PDB entry 8TOO | X-ray diffraction, 2.60 A resolution | chains A and B of the 3 polymer chains in the assembly

[Chain A]
Molecule: 4C12 light chain
Source organism: Mus musculus
Chain sequence (214 residues; each row starts with the number of its first residue):
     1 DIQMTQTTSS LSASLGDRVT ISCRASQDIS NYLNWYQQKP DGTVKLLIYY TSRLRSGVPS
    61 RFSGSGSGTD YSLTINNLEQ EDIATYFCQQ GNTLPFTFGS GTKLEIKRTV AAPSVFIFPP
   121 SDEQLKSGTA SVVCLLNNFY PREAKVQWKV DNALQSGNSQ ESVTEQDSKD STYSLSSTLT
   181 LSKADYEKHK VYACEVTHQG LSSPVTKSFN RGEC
Unresolved in the structure: 212-214
Disulfides: Cys23-Cys88, Cys134-Cys194

[Chain B]
Molecule: 4C12 heavy chain
Source organism: Mus musculus
Chain sequence (234 residues; row label = number of the first residue in the row):
     1 EVQLQQSGPE LVKPGASVKI SCKASGYTFT DYNMHWVKQS HGKNLEWIGF IYLYNGGTGY
    61 NQNFKSKATL TVDNSSSTAY MELRSLTSED SAVFYCARDY YGNPYAMDYW GQGTSVTVSS
   121 ASTKGPSVFP LAPSSKSTSG GTAALGCLVK DYFPEPVTVS WNSGALTSGV HTFPAVLQSS
   181 GLYSLSSVVT VPSSSLGTQT YICNVNHKPS NTKVDKKVEP KSCDKGLEVL FQGP
Unresolved in the structure: 221-234
Disulfides: Cys22-Cys96, Cys147-Cys203

[Chain A / chain B interface]
Residue-residue contacts (66):
  Tyr32(A) - Tyr105(B)  hydrophobic
  Asn34(A) - Tyr105(B)  hydrogen bond (side chain-backbone)
  Asn34(A) - Ala106(B)
  Tyr36(A) - Ala106(B)
  Tyr36(A) - Met107(B)  hydrogen bond (side chain-backbone)
  Tyr36(A) - Trp110(B)
  Gln38(A) - Gln39(B)  hydrogen bond
  Gln38(A) - Tyr95(B)  hydrogen bond
  Gly42(A) - Tyr95(B)  hydrogen bond (backbone-side chain)
  Val44(A) - Trp110(B)
  Leu46(A) - Met107(B)
  Leu46(A) - Asp108(B)
  Tyr49(A) - Tyr100(B)  hydrophobic
  Tyr49(A) - Asn103(B)
  Tyr49(A) - Tyr105(B)
  Tyr50(A) - Tyr105(B)
  Arg55(A) - Asp108(B)  salt bridge
  Arg55(A) - Tyr109(B)  hydrogen bond
  Phe87(A) - Lys43(B)
  Phe87(A) - Leu45(B)  hydrophobic
  Gln89(A) - Tyr105(B)  hydrogen bond (side chain-backbone)
  Gly91(A) - Tyr105(B)
  Leu94(A) - Trp47(B)  hydrophobic
  Pro95(A) - Trp47(B)  hydrophobic
  Pro95(A) - Asn61(B)
  Phe96(A) - His35(B)
  Phe96(A) - Trp47(B)
  Phe96(A) - Pro104(B)
  Phe96(A) - Tyr105(B)
  Phe96(A) - Met107(B)  hydrophobic
  Phe98(A) - Leu45(B)  hydrophobic
  Ser100(A) - Lys43(B)
  Val115(A) - Ser137(B)
  Phe116(A) - Ser137(B)
  Phe116(A) - Thr142(B)
  Phe116(A) - Ala144(B)  hydrophobic
  Ile117(A) - Lys136(B)
  Phe118(A) - Leu131(B)  hydrophobic
  Phe118(A) - Ala132(B)
  Phe118(A) - Ala144(B)
  Phe118(A) - Leu145(B)  hydrophobic
  Ser121(A) - Phe129(B)
  Ser121(A) - Pro130(B)
  Glu123(A) - Phe129(B)
  Glu123(A) - Pro130(B)
  Gln124(A) - Phe129(B)
  Gln124(A) - Leu148(B)
  Gln124(A) - Lys150(B)
  Ser131(A) - Lys150(B)
  Leu135(A) - Phe173(B)  hydrophobic
  Leu135(A) - Val188(B)  hydrophobic
  Asn137(A) - His171(B)  hydrogen bond
  Asn137(A) - Thr190(B)
  Asn138(A) - His171(B)  hydrogen bond
  Gln160(A) - Val176(B)
  Gln160(A) - Leu177(B)  hydrogen bond (side chain-backbone)
  Gln160(A) - Gln178(B)
  Ser162(A) - Phe173(B)
  Ser162(A) - Pro174(B)  hydrogen bond (side chain-backbone)
  Ser162(A) - Val176(B)
  Val163(A) - Pro174(B)
  Thr164(A) - Phe173(B)
  Ser174(A) - His171(B)
  Ser174(A) - Phe173(B)
  Leu175(A) - Phe173(B)
  Ser176(A) - Phe173(B)
Also at the interface, not in a pair above, chain A (39 interface residues in all): Pro119, Val133, Thr180
Also at the interface, not in a pair above, chain B (46 interface residues in all): Val37, Gly42, Asn44, Glu46, Phe50, Gln112, Pro133, Thr138, Ser139, Ala143, Ser186

[Overview]
The interface between chain A and chain B involves 39 residues on one side and 46 on the other; the contacts
include 11 hydrogen bonds and 1 salt bridge. Among the polar pairs are Arg55(A)-Asp108(B), Asn34(A)-Tyr105(B)
and Tyr36(A)-Met107(B).
Chain A is 4C12 light chain and chain B is 4C12 heavy chain, both from Mus musculus; the structure, Crystal
structure of Epstein-Barr virus gp42 in complex with antibody 4C12, was determined by X-ray diffraction,
deposited together with 8TNT.
